PDB entry 2WE3 | X-ray diffraction, 2.00 A resolution | chain A

# Chain A
Name: Deoxyuridine 5'-triphosphate nucleotidohydrolase
Source organism: Human herpesvirus 4
Notes: EC 3.6.1.23
UniProt: P03195 (DUT_EBVB9); numbering as in UniProt (aligned over 1-256)
Sequence (264 residues; row label = number of the first residue in the row; numbers below 1 keep their minus sign (Gly-7 is residue -7)):
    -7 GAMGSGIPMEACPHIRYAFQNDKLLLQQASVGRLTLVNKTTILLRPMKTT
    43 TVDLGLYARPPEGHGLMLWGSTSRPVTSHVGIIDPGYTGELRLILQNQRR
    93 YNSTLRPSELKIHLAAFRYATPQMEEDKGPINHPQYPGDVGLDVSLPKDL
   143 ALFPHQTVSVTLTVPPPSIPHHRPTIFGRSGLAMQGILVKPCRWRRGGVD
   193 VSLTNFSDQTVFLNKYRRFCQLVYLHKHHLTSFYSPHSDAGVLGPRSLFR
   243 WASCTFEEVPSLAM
Not modelled in the structure: -7 to 0, 21-23, 116-128
Disulfides: Cys4-Cys246
Small-molecule neighbours: deoxyuridine-5'-triphosphate (DUT): Leu60, His71, Gly73, Ile74, Ile75, Asp76, Tyr79, Glu82, Leu83, Arg84, Ile86, Asp135, Gly170, Arg171, Ser172, Gly173, Gln213
What the authors report for this chain:
  - catalytic residues: Asp76
  - Mg2+ coordination through a water molecule: Asp76, Asp135
  - binding site for deoxyuridine-5'-triphosphate: Arg37
  - conformationally variable residues (order/disorder transition, side-chain flip): Gln115 to Tyr128, Ser172

# Summary
Chain A binds deoxyuridine-5'-triphosphate. The paper reports the catalytic residue Asp76; a binding site for
deoxyuridine-5'-triphosphate at Arg37.
Chain A is Deoxyuridine 5'-triphosphate nucleotidohydrolase (Human herpesvirus 4); the structure, EBV dUTPase
inactive mutant deleted of motif V, was determined by X-ray diffraction, deposited together with 2WE0, 2WE1
and 2WE2.
